PDB entry 6AYF | electron microscopy, 3.62 A resolution | chains A and B of the 4 polymer chains in the assembly

[Chain A (and B)]
Molecule: Mucolipin-3
Source organism: Homo sapiens
Notes: chain B of this document is another copy of the same molecule, construct and numbering; everything in this record applies to it too
UniProtKB: Q8TDD5 (MCLN3_HUMAN); residues 1-553 here = UniProt positions 1-553
Sequence (558 residues; numbered -4 to 553; the number before each row is that of its first residue; numbers below 1 keep their minus sign (Gly-4 is residue -4)):
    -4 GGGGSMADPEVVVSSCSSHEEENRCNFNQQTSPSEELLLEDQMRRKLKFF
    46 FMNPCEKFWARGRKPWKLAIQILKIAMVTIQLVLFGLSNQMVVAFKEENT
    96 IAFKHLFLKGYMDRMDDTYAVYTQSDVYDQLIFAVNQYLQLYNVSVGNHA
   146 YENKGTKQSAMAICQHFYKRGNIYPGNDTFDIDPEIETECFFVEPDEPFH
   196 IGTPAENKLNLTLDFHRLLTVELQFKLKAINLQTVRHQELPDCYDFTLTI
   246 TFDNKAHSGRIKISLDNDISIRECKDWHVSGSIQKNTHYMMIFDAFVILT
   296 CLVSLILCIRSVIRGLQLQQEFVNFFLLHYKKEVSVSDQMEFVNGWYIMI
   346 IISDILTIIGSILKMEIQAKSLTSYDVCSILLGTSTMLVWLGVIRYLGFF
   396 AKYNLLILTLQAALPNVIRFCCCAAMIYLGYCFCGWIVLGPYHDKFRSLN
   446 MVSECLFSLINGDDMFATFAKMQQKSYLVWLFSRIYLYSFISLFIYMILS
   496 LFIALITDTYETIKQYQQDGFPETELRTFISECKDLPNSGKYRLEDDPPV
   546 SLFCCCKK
Unresolved in the structure: -4 to 32, 149-154, 191-202, 527-553
Glycans and other covalent adducts: N-acetylglucosamine (NAG) linked to Asn138, Asn172
Construct notes: expression tag (-4 to 0)
Curated features (UniProtKB/Swiss-Prot):
  - region: Lys52 to Lys62 (Interaction with phosphoinositides), Lys104 to Thr118 (Extracellular/lumenal pore loop)
  - motif: Asn456 to Asp459 (Selectivity filter)
  - site: Arg305 (Interaction with phosphoinositides)
  - glycosylation (N-linked (GlcNAc...) asparagine): Asn138, Asn172, Asn205
  - mutagenesis: Asp108 (D108N: Abolishes basal channel activity without affecting channel activation by a synthetic agonist; when associated with N-111 and N-112), Asp111 (D111N: Abolishes basal channel activity without affecting channel activation by a synthetic agonist; when associated with N-108 and N-112), Asp112 (D112N: Abolishes basal channel activity without affecting channel activation by a synthetic agonist; when associated with N-108 and N-111), His252 (H252A: Increases inhibition by lumenal H(+). Decreases inhibition by lumenal H(+); when associated with A-283), His273 (H273A: Increases inhibition by lumenal H(+). Decreases inhibition by lumenal H(+); when associated with A-283), His283 (H283A: Constitutive active channel; abolishes inhibition by lumenal H(+); retains the Ca(2+)-dependent inactivation of the Ca(2+) current. Decreases inhibition by lumenal H(+) ...), Ala419 (A419P: Constitutive active channel; abolishes inhibition by lumenal H(+); increases the pore diameter), Tyr423 (Y423A: Nearly abolishes channel activation by a synthetic agonist), Glu449 (E449A: Constitutive active channel; greatly impairs inhibition by lumenal Na(+); E449K: Abolishes channel activity), Asp458 to Asp459 (Enhances endocytosis), Asp458 (D458K: Nearly abolishes channel activity; inhibits starvation-induced autophagy), Asp459 (D459A: Decreases in Ca(2+) permeability and selectivity; decreases channel pore dynamic behavior), 1 further mutagenesis entry in UniProt
What the authors report for this chain:
  - post-translational modification sites: Asn138, Asn172
  - conformationally variable residues (helix shift): Ile498

[Interface between chain A and chain B]
Contacting residue pairs (133):
  Leu77(A) - Phe428(B)  hydrophobic
  Leu77(A) - Ile432(B)  hydrophobic
  Val78(A) - Phe428(B)  hydrophobic
  Phe80(A) - Ile432(B)  hydrophobic
  Gly81(A) - Ile432(B)
  Gln85(A) - Trp431(B)  hydrogen bond
  Gln85(A) - Arg442(B)
  Phe90(A) - Ala251(B)
  Phe90(A) - His252(B)
  Lys91(A) - Lys470(B)
  Glu92(A) - Arg442(B)  salt bridge
  Glu93(A) - Ser253(B)
  Glu93(A) - Arg255(B)  salt bridge
  Asn94(A) - Ser253(B)
  Ile96(A) - Tyr117(B)
  Ala97(A) - Tyr117(B)  hydrophobic
  Ala97(A) - Ser253(B)
  His100(A) - Tyr117(B)
  Leu101(A) - Tyr117(B)
  Leu101(A) - Thr118(B)
  Asp108(A) - Ala115(B)
  Arg109(A) - Asp111(B)  salt bridge
  Arg109(A) - Asp112(B)
  Asn138(A) - Gln119(B)  hydrogen bond (backbone-side chain)
  Val139(A) - Thr118(B)
  Val139(A) - Gln119(B)  hydrogen bond (backbone-backbone)
  Ser140(A) - Gln119(B)
  Val141(A) - Tyr117(B)
  Val141(A) - Thr118(B)
  Val141(A) - Gln119(B)
  Val141(A) - Phe210(B)  hydrophobic
  Val141(A) - His211(B)
  Val141(A) - Gly254(B)
  Val141(A) - Ile256(B)  hydrophobic
  Gly142(A) - His211(B)  hydrogen bond (backbone-side chain)
  Gly142(A) - Gly254(B)
  Asn143(A) - Pro170(B)
  Asn143(A) - His211(B)
  Asn143(A) - His252(B)  hydrogen bond
  His144(A) - Ser253(B)
  Ala145(A) - Pro170(B)  hydrophobic
  Lys223(A) - Pro170(B)
  Lys223(A) - Gly171(B)
  Lys223(A) - Asp173(B)  salt bridge
  Ile225(A) - Pro170(B)  hydrophobic
  Ile225(A) - His252(B)
  Leu227(A) - Ile177(B)  hydrophobic
  Leu227(A) - His252(B)
  Gln228(A) - Ala251(B)
  Val230(A) - Phe175(B)  hydrophobic
  Arg231(A) - Tyr163(B)  hydrogen bond
  Arg231(A) - Pro179(B)
  Asp237(A) - Phe175(B)
  Cys238(A) - Asp173(B)
  Asn262(A) - Lys470(B)
  Arg267(A) - Asp173(B)  salt bridge
  Cys269(A) - Asp173(B)  hydrogen bond (side chain-backbone)
  Lys270(A) - Asp173(B)
  Asp271(A) - Thr174(B)
  Asp271(A) - Phe175(B)
  Trp272(A) - Phe175(B)
  His273(A) - Phe175(B)  hydrogen bond (backbone-backbone)
  His273(A) - Asp176(B)
  His273(A) - Ile177(B)  hydrogen bond (backbone-backbone)
  Val274(A) - Ile177(B)
  Ser275(A) - Ile177(B)  hydrogen bond (backbone-backbone)
  Ser275(A) - Asp178(B)
  Ser275(A) - Pro179(B)
  Gly276(A) - Arg165(B)
  Gly276(A) - Asp178(B)  hydrogen bond (backbone-side chain)
  Asp371(A) - Tyr437(B)  hydrogen bond
  Asp371(A) - Ser471(B)  hydrogen bond
  Val372(A) - Leu473(B)  hydrophobic
  Ser374(A) - Val433(B)
  Ile375(A) - Val433(B)  hydrophobic
  Ile375(A) - Leu473(B)  hydrophobic
  Ile375(A) - Val474(B)  hydrophobic
  Ile375(A) - Phe477(B)  hydrophobic
  Gly378(A) - Cys429(B)
  Thr379(A) - Cys429(B)
  Thr379(A) - Phe477(B)
  Met382(A) - Gly425(B)
  Met382(A) - Cys429(B)  hydrophobic
  Trp385(A) - Met421(B)
  Trp385(A) - Gly425(B)
  Trp385(A) - Phe428(B)
  Leu386(A) - Ile422(B)  hydrophobic
  Val388(A) - Met421(B)  hydrophobic
  Ile389(A) - Cys418(B)
  Ile389(A) - Met421(B)  hydrophobic
  Ile389(A) - Ile422(B)  hydrophobic
  Leu392(A) - Cys417(B)  hydrophobic
  Leu392(A) - Cys418(B)  hydrophobic
  Leu392(A) - Met421(B)  hydrophobic
  Lys397(A) - Arg414(B)
  Tyr398(A) - Arg414(B)
  Tyr398(A) - Cys418(B)  hydrophobic
  Leu401(A) - Phe415(B)  hydrophobic
  Thr404(A) - Leu496(B)
  Leu405(A) - Leu488(B)  hydrophobic
  Ala408(A) - Met492(B)  hydrophobic
  Lys440(A) - Phe461(B)
  Asn445(A) - Trp475(B)
  Asn445(A) - Arg479(B)
  Ser448(A) - Tyr483(B)  hydrogen bond
  Glu449(A) - Phe461(B)
  Glu449(A) - Phe464(B)
  Glu449(A) - Arg479(B)  salt bridge
  Glu449(A) - Tyr483(B)
  Phe452(A) - Phe464(B)  hydrophobic
  Phe452(A) - Ile486(B)  hydrophobic
  Phe452(A) - Tyr491(B)
  Ser453(A) - Phe461(B)
  Ile455(A) - Tyr491(B)
  Asn456(A) - Met460(B)
  Asn456(A) - Ile486(B)
  Asn456(A) - Ile490(B)
  Asn456(A) - Tyr491(B)  hydrogen bond
  Asp458(A) - Gly457(B)
  Asp458(A) - Asp458(B)
  Asp458(A) - Asp459(B)  hydrogen bond (side chain-backbone)
  Asp458(A) - Met460(B)  hydrogen bond (side chain-backbone)
  Asp458(A) - Phe461(B)
  Leu494(A) - Tyr491(B)  hydrophobic
  Phe497(A) - Tyr491(B)  hydrophobic
  Ile498(A) - Ser495(B)
  Ile501(A) - Met492(B)  hydrophobic
  Ile501(A) - Ser495(B)
  Thr502(A) - Ser495(B)
  Thr502(A) - Ala499(B)
  Tyr505(A) - Leu496(B)  hydrophobic
  Tyr505(A) - Leu500(B)
  Lys509(A) - Asp503(B)  salt bridge
Interface residues without a listed pair, chain A (86 interface residues in all): Leu82, Asn84, Val88, Tyr137, Thr381, Leu400, Met446, Cys450, Gly457, Asp459
Interface residues without a listed pair, chain B (72 interface residues in all): Ile168, Lys250, Ala419, Leu424, Tyr426, Pro436, Ser443, Ser487, Ile493

[Summary]
The interface between chain A and chain B involves 86 residues on one side and 72 on the other; the contacts
include 17 hydrogen bonds and 7 salt bridges. Among the polar pairs are Glu92(A)-Arg442(B), Glu93(A)-Arg255(B)
and Arg109(A)-Asp111(B). The paper reports modification sites Asn138(A) and Asn172(A); conformational
variability at Ile498(A).
Chain A and chain B are both Mucolipin-3 (Homo sapiens); the structure, TRPML3/ML-SA1 complex at pH 7.4, was
determined by electron microscopy together with 6AYE and 6AYG from the same study.
